Entry 5C3E (X-ray diffraction, 3.70 A resolution); this record covers chains B and J of the 15 polymer chains in the assembly.

Chain B:
Molecule: DNA-directed RNA polymerase II subunit RPB2
Organism: Saccharomyces cerevisiae (strain ATCC 204508 / S288c)
Notes: EC 2.7.7.6
Reference sequence: P08518 (RPB2_YEAST); numbering as in UniProt (aligned over 1-1224)
Amino-acid sequence (1224 residues; row label = number of the first residue in the row):
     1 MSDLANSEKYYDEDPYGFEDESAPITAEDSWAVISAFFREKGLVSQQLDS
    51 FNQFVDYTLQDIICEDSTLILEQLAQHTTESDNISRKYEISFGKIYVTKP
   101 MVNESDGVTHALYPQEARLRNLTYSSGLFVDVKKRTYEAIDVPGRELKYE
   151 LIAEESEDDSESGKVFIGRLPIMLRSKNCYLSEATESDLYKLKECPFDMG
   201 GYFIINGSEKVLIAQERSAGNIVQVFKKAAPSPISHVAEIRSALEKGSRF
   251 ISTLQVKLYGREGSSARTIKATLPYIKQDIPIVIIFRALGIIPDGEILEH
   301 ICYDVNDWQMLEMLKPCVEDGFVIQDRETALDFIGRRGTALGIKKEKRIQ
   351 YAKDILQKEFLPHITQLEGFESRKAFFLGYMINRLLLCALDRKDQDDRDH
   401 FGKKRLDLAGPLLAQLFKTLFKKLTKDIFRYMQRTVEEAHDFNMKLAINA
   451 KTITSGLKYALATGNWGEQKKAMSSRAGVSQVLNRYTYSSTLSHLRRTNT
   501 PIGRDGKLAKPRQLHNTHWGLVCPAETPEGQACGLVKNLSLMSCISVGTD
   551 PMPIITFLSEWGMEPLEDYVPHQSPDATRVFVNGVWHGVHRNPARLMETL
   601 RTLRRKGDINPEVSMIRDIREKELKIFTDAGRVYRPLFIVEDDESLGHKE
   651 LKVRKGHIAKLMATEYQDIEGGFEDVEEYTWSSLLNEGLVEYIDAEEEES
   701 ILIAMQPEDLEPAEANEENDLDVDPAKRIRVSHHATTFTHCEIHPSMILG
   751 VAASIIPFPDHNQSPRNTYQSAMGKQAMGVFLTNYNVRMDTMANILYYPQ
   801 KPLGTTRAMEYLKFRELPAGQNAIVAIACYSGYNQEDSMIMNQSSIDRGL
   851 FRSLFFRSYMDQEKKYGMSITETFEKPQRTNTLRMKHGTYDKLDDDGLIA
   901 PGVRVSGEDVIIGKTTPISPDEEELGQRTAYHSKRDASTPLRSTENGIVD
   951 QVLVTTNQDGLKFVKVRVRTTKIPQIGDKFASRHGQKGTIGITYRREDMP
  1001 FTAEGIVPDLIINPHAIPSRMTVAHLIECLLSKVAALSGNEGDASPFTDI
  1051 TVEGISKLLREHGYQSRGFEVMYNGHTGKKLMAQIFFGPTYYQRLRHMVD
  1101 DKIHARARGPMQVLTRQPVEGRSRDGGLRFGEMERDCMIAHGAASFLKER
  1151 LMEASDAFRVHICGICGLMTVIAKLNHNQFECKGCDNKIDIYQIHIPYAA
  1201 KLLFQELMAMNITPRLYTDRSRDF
Unresolved in the structure: 1-19, 74-83, 154-159, 262-263, 344-346, 669-677, 715-725, 731-734, 920-922
Metal / ion sites: Zn2+: Cys1163, Cys1182, Cys1185

Chain J:
Molecule: DNA-directed RNA polymerases I, II, and III subunit RPABC5
Organism: Saccharomyces cerevisiae (strain ATCC 204508 / S288c)
Reference sequence: P22139 (RPAB5_YEAST); residue numbers follow UniProt; this construct covers 1-70
Amino-acid sequence (70 residues; row label = number of the first residue in the row):
     1 MIVPVRCFSCGKVVGDKWESYLNLLQEDELDEGTALSRLGLKRYCCRRMI
    51 LTHVDLIEKFLRYNPLEKRD
Unresolved in the structure: 67-70
Metal / ion sites: Zn2+: Cys7, Cys10, Cys45, Cys46
Curated features (UniProtKB/Swiss-Prot):
  - binding site (Zn(2+)): Cys7, Cys10, Cys45, Cys46
  - cross-link: Lys59 (Glycyl lysine isopeptide (Lys-Gly) (interchain with G-Cter in ubiquitin))

Chain B / chain J interface:
Residue-residue contacts - 69 pairs, chain B then chain J:
  Ser187(B) - Arg62(J)
  Tyr190(B) - Lys59(J)
  Tyr190(B) - Arg62(J)
  Tyr190(B) - Tyr63(J)
  Lys193(B) - Tyr63(J)
  Lys193(B) - Asn64(J)
  Glu194(B) - Tyr63(J)
  Cys195(B) - Tyr63(J)
  Phe197(B) - Lys59(J)
  Val780(B) - Met1(J)  hydrophobic
  Val780(B) - Leu56(J)  hydrophobic
  Thr783(B) - Phe60(J)
  Thr783(B) - Tyr63(J)  hydrogen bond
  Asn784(B) - Tyr63(J)  hydrogen bond (backbone-side chain)
  Tyr785(B) - Met1(J)
  Tyr785(B) - Phe60(J)  hydrophobic
  Leu796(B) - Met1(J)
  Tyr797(B) - Met1(J)
  Tyr798(B) - Met1(J)
  Tyr798(B) - Ile2(J)
  Tyr798(B) - Pro4(J)  hydrophobic
  Gln800(B) - Phe8(J)
  Gln800(B) - Arg48(J)
  Gln800(B) - Thr52(J)  hydrogen bond
  Lys801(B) - Leu51(J)
  Lys801(B) - Thr52(J)  hydrogen bond (backbone-backbone)
  Leu803(B) - Leu51(J)  hydrophobic
  Leu803(B) - Thr52(J)
  Arg815(B) - Val54(J)
  Glu816(B) - Val54(J)
  Glu816(B) - Leu56(J)
  Pro818(B) - Val54(J)  hydrophobic
  Gln821(B) - Phe8(J)
  Asn822(B) - Arg48(J)  hydrogen bond (backbone-side chain)
  Asn822(B) - Thr52(J)  hydrogen bond
  Ile824(B) - Ser9(J)
  Ile824(B) - Arg48(J)
  Asn842(B) - Ser9(J)
  Ser845(B) - Phe8(J)  hydrogen bond (side chain-backbone)
  Ser845(B) - Ser9(J)
  Arg848(B) - Cys7(J)
  Arg848(B) - Phe8(J)  hydrogen bond (side chain-backbone)
  Arg848(B) - Ser9(J)
  Arg848(B) - Cys10(J)  hydrogen bond (side chain-backbone)
  Arg848(B) - Gly11(J)
  Gly849(B) - Phe8(J)
  Leu850(B) - Phe8(J)  hydrophobic
  Arg996(B) - Ser9(J)
  Arg996(B) - Cys10(J)  hydrogen bond (side chain-backbone)
  Glu1004(B) - Arg43(J)
  Glu1004(B) - Tyr44(J)
  Ile1006(B) - Arg43(J)
  Ile1006(B) - Tyr44(J)  hydrophobic
  Ile1006(B) - Cys45(J)  hydrophobic
  Val1007(B) - Ser9(J)  hydrogen bond (backbone-side chain)
  Asp1009(B) - Ser9(J)  hydrogen bond
  Asp1009(B) - Arg48(J)  salt bridge
  Lys1033(B) - Tyr44(J)  hydrogen bond
  Ala1035(B) - Leu51(J)
  Ala1036(B) - Arg47(J)
  Leu1037(B) - Arg47(J)  hydrogen bond (backbone-side chain)
  Ser1038(B) - Gly33(J)
  Gly1039(B) - Glu32(J)
  Gly1039(B) - Gly33(J)
  Gly1039(B) - Leu51(J)
  Asn1040(B) - Glu32(J)
  Tyr1064(B) - Tyr44(J)
  Glu1070(B) - Tyr44(J)  hydrogen bond
  Phe1087(B) - Tyr44(J)
Also at the interface, not in a pair above, chain B (50 interface residues in all): Glu186, Pro196, Val787, Ile795, Pro799, Ala823, Ser844, Pro1089
Also at the interface, not in a pair above, chain J (27 interface residues in all): Val5, Met49, Leu66

Overview:
50 residues of chain B face 27 of chain J across their interface; the contacts include 15 hydrogen bonds and 1
salt bridge. Among the polar pairs are Asp1009(B)-Arg48(J), Thr783(B)-Tyr63(J) and Asn784(B)-Tyr63(J). Curated
annotation (UniProt) lists 4 Zn2+-binding residues on chain J.
Chain B is DNA-directed RNA polymerase II subunit RPB2 and chain J is DNA-directed RNA polymerases I, II, and
III subunit RPABC5, both from Saccharomyces cerevisiae (strain ATCC 204508 / S288c); the structure, Crystal
structure of a transcribing RNA Polymerase II complex reveals a complete transcription bubble, was determined
by X-ray diffraction, deposited together with 5C44, 5C4A, 5C4J and 5C4X.
